6JXU - chains A and B; structure by solution NMR.

# Chain A
Protein: Small ubiquitin-related modifier
From: Homo sapiens
Reference sequence: A0A024R3Z2 (A0A024R3Z2_HUMAN); residue numbers follow UniProt; this construct covers 1-101
Sequence (101 residues; row label = number of the first residue in the row):
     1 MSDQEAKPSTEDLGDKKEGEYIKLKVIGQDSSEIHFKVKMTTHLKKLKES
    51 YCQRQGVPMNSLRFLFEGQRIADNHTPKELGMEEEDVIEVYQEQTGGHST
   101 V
Not modelled in the structure: 1-20, 98-101

# Chain B
Protein: viral protein
Sequence (12 residues; each row starts with the number of its first residue):
   357 NNRDPIVISDSP

# Interface between chain A and chain B
Contacting residue pairs - 20 pairs, chain A then chain B:
  Ser-31(A) / Asn-358(B)
  Ser-32(A) / Asn-358(B)
  Glu-33(A) / Asn-357(B)
  Glu-33(A) / Asn-358(B)
  Glu-33(A) / Arg-359(B)
  Glu-33(A) / Asp-360(B)
  Ile-34(A) / Asp-360(B)
  Ile-34(A) / Ile-362(B)
  His-35(A) / Arg-359(B)
  His-35(A) / Asp-360(B)
  His-35(A) / Pro-361(B)
  His-35(A) / Ile-362(B)
  Phe-36(A) / Ile-362(B)
  Phe-36(A) / Ile-364(B)
  Lys-37(A) / Ile-362(B)
  Thr-42(A) / Asp-366(B)
  Leu-47(A) / Ile-364(B)
  Ser-50(A) / Ile-364(B)
  Arg-54(A) / Asp-360(B)
  Arg-54(A) / Ile-362(B)
Other interface residues (no listed pair), chain A (12 interface residues in all): Lys-46
Other interface residues (no listed pair), chain B (10 interface residues in all): Val-363, Ser-367
The authors on this interface:
  - interface residues, chain B: Asp-360(B), Ile-362(B), Ile-364(B), Asp-366(B), Ser-367(B)

# In short
12 residues of chain A face 10 of chain B across their interface. The paper reports interface residues
Asp-360(B), Ile-362(B) and Ile-364(B) among others.
Chain A is Small ubiquitin-related modifier (Homo sapiens) and chain B is viral protein; the structure, SUMO1
bound to SLS4-SIM peptide from ICP0, was determined by solution NMR together with 6JXV, 6JXW and 6JXX from the
same study.
